8OEI - chain A; structure by X-ray diffraction, 1.65 A resolution.

Chain A:
Name: Putative iron ABC transporter, substrate binding protein
Organism: Prochlorococcus marinus subsp. pastoris str. CCMP1986
UniProt: Q7V0T9 (Q7V0T9_PROMP); residues 1-314 here correspond to UniProt positions 27-340 (UniProt number = residue number + 26)
Amino-acid sequence (314 residues; row label = number of the first residue in the row):
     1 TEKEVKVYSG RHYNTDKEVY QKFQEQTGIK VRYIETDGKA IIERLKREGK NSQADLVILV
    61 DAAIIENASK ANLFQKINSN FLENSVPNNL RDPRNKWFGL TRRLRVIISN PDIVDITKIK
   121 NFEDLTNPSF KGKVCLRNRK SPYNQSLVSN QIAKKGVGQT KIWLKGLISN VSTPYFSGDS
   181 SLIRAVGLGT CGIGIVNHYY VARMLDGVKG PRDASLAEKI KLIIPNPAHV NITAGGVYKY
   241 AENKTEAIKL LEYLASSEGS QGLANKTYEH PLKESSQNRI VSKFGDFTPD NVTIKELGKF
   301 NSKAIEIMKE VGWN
Not modelled in the structure: 1-2
Cystine bridges: Cys135-Cys191
Ion coordination: Fe ion: Tyr13, Tyr143, Tyr199, Tyr200
Reported in the primary citation:
  - conformationally variable residues (side-chain flip): Tyr13, Arg203

Overview:
The Fe ion site is built by Tyr13, Tyr143, Tyr199 and Tyr200. The paper reports conformational variability at
Tyr13 and Arg203.
Chain A is Putative iron ABC transporter, substrate binding protein (Prochlorococcus marinus subsp. pastoris
str. CCMP1986); the structure, SFX structure of FutA after an accumulated dose of 350 kGy, was determined by
X-ray diffraction (same publication as 8OEM and 8OGG).
